Entry 4QWX (X-ray diffraction, 2.90 A resolution); this record covers chains T and U of the 28 polymer chains in the assembly.

== Chain T ==
Name: Probable proteasome subunit alpha type-7
Source organism: Saccharomyces cerevisiae
Notes: EC 3.4.25.1
Reference sequence: P21242 (PSA7_YEAST); residues -3 to 284 here correspond to UniProt positions 1-288 (UniProt number = residue number + 4)
Sequence (288 residues; each row starts with the number of its first residue; numbers below 1 keep their minus sign (Met-3 is residue -3)):
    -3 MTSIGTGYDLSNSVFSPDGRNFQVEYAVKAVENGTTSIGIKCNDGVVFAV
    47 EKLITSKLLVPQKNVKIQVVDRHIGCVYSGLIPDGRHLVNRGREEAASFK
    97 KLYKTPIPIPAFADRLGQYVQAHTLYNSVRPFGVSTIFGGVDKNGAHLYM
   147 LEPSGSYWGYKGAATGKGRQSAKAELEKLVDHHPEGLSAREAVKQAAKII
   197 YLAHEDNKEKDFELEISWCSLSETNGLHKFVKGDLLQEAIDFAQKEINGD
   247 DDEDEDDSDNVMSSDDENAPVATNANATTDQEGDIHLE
Disordered / not traced: -3 to 1, 245-284
UniProt features mapped onto this chain:
  - modified residue: Thr-2 (N-acetylthreonine)

== Chain U ==
Name: Proteasome subunit alpha type-1
Source organism: Saccharomyces cerevisiae
Notes: EC 3.4.25.1
Reference sequence: P21243 (PSA1_YEAST); residues -8 to 243 here correspond to UniProt positions 1-252 (UniProt number = residue number + 9)
Sequence (252 residues; each row starts with the number of its first residue; numbers below 1 keep their minus sign (Met-8 is residue -8)):
    -8 MSGAAAASAAGYDRHITIFSPEGRLYQVEYAFKATNQTNINSLAVRGKDC
    42 TVVISQKKVPDKLLDPTTVSYIFCISRTIGMVVNGPIPDARNAALRAKAE
    92 AAEFRYKYGYDMPCDVLAKRMANLSQIYTQRAYMRPLGVILTFVSVDEEL
   142 GPSIYKTDPAGYYVGYKATATGPKQQEITTNLENHFKKSKIDHINEESWE
   192 KVVEFAITHMIDALGTEFSKNDLEVGVATKDKFFTLSAENIEERLVAIAE
   242 QD
Disordered / not traced: -8 to 1, 243

== How chain T and chain U interact ==
Residue-residue contacts (59):
  Thr2(T) with His6(U), hydrogen bond (backbone-side chain)
  Gly3(T) with His6(U)
  Tyr4(T) with Arg5(U); Tyr21(U)
  Ser9(T) with Arg126(U)
  Val10(T) with His6(U); Gln18(U)
  Phe11(T) with Gln18(U), hydrogen bond (backbone-side chain); Tyr21(U); Ala22(U), hydrophobic; Ala25(U), hydrophobic; Arg126(U); Pro127(U); Gly129(U)
  Ser12(T) with Tyr21(U)
  Pro13(T) with Tyr21(U), hydrophobic; Lys24(U), hydrogen bond (backbone-side chain)
  Asp14(T) with Lys24(U)
  Gly15(T) with Tyr21(U); Ala25(U)
  Gln114(T) with Arg82(U), hydrogen bond (side chain-backbone); Asn83(U); Leu86(U)
  Gln117(T) with Pro79(U); Asp80(U); Asn83(U), hydrogen bond; Arg126(U)
  Thr120(T) with Arg126(U), hydrogen bond (backbone-side chain)
  Leu121(T) with Tyr124(U); Arg126(U); Leu128(U), hydrophobic
  Tyr122(T) with Tyr124(U); Met125(U), hydrophobic
  Ser150(T) with Pro79(U)
  Gly151(T) with Pro79(U)
  Ser152(T) with Ile78(U); Pro79(U)
  Tyr153(T) with Arg82(U), hydrogen bond (backbone-side chain)
  Trp154(T) with Leu55(U), hydrophobic; Thr59(U); Val60(U), hydrophobic; Ser61(U); Tyr62(U); Ile78(U), hydrophobic; Arg82(U)
  Gly155(T) with Leu55(U); Asp56(U), hydrogen bond (backbone-backbone); Thr59(U), hydrogen bond (backbone-side chain)
  Tyr156(T) with Leu54(U); Leu55(U); Asp56(U)
  Lys157(T) with Leu54(U), hydrogen bond (backbone-backbone)
  Gly158(T) with Leu54(U)
  Lys169(T) with Leu54(U)
  Leu172(T) with Leu54(U)
  Glu173(T) with Lys53(U), salt bridge; Leu54(U)
  Val176(T) with Leu54(U), hydrophobic
  Asp177(T) with Lys53(U), salt bridge
Interface residues without a listed pair, chain T (32 interface residues in all): Lys37, Asp110, Tyr145
Interface residues without a listed pair, chain U (29 interface residues in all): Asp52, Pro57

== Overview ==
32 residues of chain T and 29 residues of chain U are in contact, with 10 hydrogen bonds and 2 salt bridges.
Among the polar pairs are Glu173(T)-Lys53(U), Asp177(T)-Lys53(U) and Thr2(T)-His6(U).
Chain T is Probable proteasome subunit alpha type-7 and chain U is Proteasome subunit alpha type-1, both from
Saccharomyces cerevisiae; the structure, yCP in complex with the epoxyketone inhibitor ONX 0914, was
determined by X-ray diffraction (same publication as 4QUX, 4QUY, 4QV0, 4QV1, 4QV3, 4QV4 and 42 further
entries).
